PDB entry 7P5Y | electron microscopy, 3.29 A resolution | chains E and F of the 12 polymer chains in the assembly

# Chain E (and F)
Molecule: Volume-regulated anion channel subunit LRRC8A
Source organism: Mus musculus
Notes: chain F of this document is another copy of the same molecule, construct and numbering; everything in this record applies to it too
Reference sequence: Q80WG5 (LRC8A_MOUSE); residue numbers follow UniProt; this construct covers 15-808
Amino-acid sequence (810 residues; each row starts with the number of its first residue):
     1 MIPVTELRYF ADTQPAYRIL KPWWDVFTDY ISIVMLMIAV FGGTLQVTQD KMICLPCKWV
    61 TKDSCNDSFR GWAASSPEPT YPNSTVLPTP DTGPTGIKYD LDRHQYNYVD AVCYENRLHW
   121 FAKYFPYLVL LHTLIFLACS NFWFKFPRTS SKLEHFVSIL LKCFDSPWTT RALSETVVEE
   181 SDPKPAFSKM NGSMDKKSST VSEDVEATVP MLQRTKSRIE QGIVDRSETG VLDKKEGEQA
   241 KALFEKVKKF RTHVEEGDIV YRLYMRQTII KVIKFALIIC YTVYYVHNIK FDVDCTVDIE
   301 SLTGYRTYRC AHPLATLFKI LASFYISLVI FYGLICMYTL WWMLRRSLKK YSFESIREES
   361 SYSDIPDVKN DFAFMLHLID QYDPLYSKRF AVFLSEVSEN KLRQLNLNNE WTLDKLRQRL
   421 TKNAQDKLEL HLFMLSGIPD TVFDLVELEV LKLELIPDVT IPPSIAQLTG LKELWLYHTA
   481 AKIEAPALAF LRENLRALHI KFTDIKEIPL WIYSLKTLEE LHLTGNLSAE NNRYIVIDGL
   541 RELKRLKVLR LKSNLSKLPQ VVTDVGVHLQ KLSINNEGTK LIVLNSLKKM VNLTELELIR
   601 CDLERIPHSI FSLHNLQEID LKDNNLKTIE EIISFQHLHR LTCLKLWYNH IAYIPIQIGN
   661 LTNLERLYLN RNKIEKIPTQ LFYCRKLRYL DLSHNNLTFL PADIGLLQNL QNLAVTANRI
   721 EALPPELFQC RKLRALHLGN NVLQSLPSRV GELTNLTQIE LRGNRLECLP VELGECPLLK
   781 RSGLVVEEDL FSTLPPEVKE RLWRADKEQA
Unresolved in the structure: 1-14, 69-91, 177-229, 809-810
Construct notes: initiating methionine (1); expression tag (2-14, 809-810)
Disulfide bonds: C54-C310, C57-C65, C113-C295

# Interface between chain E and chain F
Contacting residue pairs (71; chain E residue first):
  V47(E) - F41(F)  hydrophobic
  V47(E) - Q49(F)  hydrogen bond (backbone-side chain)
  K58(E) - P94(F)  hydrogen bond (side chain-backbone)
  Y99(E) - G96(F)  hydrogen bond (backbone-backbone)
  D100(E) - T95(F)
  D100(E) - G96(F)
  D100(E) - K98(F)
  L101(E) - G96(F)
  D102(E) - Y106(F)  hydrogen bond
  R103(E) - R103(F)
  H104(E) - I53(F)
  H104(E) - C54(F)
  H104(E) - L55(F)
  H104(E) - Y106(F)
  H104(E) - D110(F)  salt bridge
  Q105(E) - L55(F)
  Q105(E) - I97(F)  hydrogen bond (side chain-backbone)
  Q105(E) - Y99(F)
  N107(E) - I53(F)
  Y108(E) - I53(F)
  Y108(E) - L55(F)  hydrophobic
  Y108(E) - R309(F)
  Y108(E) - C310(F)
  Y108(E) - A311(F)  hydrophobic
  A111(E) - I53(F)  hydrophobic
  A111(E) - F291(F)
  V112(E) - F291(F)  hydrophobic
  E115(E) - F291(F)
  Y124(E) - T316(F)  hydrogen bond
  Y127(E) - F41(F)
  S301(E) - W59(F)
  S301(E) - D67(F)
  S301(E) - I97(F)
  S301(E) - Y99(F)
  L302(E) - L55(F)  hydrophobic
  L302(E) - P56(F)
  L302(E) - C65(F)  hydrophobic
  L302(E) - I97(F)
  L302(E) - Y99(F)  hydrogen bond (backbone-side chain)
  L302(E) - R309(F)
  T303(E) - G96(F)
  T303(E) - I97(F)  hydrogen bond (backbone-backbone)
  G304(E) - P94(F)
  G304(E) - T95(F)
  Y305(E) - P94(F)
  Y305(E) - T95(F)
  Y305(E) - G96(F)  hydrogen bond (side chain-backbone)
  R671(E) - E493(F)  salt bridge
  R671(E) - R496(F)
  R671(E) - T517(F)  hydrogen bond
  H694(E) - R496(F)
  H694(E) - R545(F)  hydrogen bond (backbone-side chain)
  N695(E) - R545(F)
  N696(E) - R545(F)  hydrogen bond
  A717(E) - E519(F)
  A717(E) - R545(F)
  R719(E) - L546(F)
  R719(E) - K547(F)
  R719(E) - H568(F)  hydrogen bond (side chain-backbone)
  E721(E) - R640(F)  salt bridge
  V742(E) - Q570(F)
  Q744(E) - Q617(F)
  R762(E) - Q425(F)
  R762(E) - D426(F)  hydrogen bond (side chain-backbone)
  R765(E) - E595(F)  salt bridge
  R765(E) - Q617(F)
  R765(E) - E618(F)  salt bridge
  E767(E) - R688(F)
  E787(E) - D426(F)
  E788(E) - D426(F)  hydrogen bond (backbone-side chain)
  D789(E) - D426(F)
Other interface residues (no listed pair), chain E (40 interface residues in all): C57, N116, E300, N740
Other interface residues (no listed pair), chain F (48 interface residues in all): L45, C57, S68, L101, N107, P313, L317, I320, N494

# In short
40 residues of chain E and 48 residues of chain F are in contact; the contacts include 15 hydrogen bonds and 5
salt bridges. Polar pairs include H104(E)-D110(F), R671(E)-E493(F) and E721(E)-R640(F).
Chain E and chain F are both Volume-regulated anion channel subunit LRRC8A (Mus musculus); the structure,
Structure of homomeric LRRC8A Volume-Regulated Anion Channel in complex with synthetic nanobody Sb3, was
determined by electron microscopy together with 7P5V, 7P5W, 7P60 and 7P6K from the same study.
